3J1S - chains L and H of the 3 polymer chains in the assembly; structure by electron microscopy, 8.50 A resolution (very low resolution: no residue pairs are listed; an interface is given only as per-side residue counts).

== Chain L ==
Name: A20 light chain
Organism: Mus musculus
Notes: fragment: Fab'
Chain sequence (214 residues; numbered 1 to 214; the number before each row is that of its first residue):
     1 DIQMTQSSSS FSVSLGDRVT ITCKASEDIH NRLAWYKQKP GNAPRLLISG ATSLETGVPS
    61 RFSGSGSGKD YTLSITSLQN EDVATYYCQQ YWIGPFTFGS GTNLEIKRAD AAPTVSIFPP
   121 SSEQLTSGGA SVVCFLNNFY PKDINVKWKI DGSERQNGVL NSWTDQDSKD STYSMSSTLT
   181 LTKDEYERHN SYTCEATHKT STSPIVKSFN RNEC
Disulfide bonds: Cys23-Cys88, Cys134-Cys194

== Chain H ==
Name: A20 heavy chain
Organism: Mus musculus
Notes: fragment: Fab'
Chain sequence (218 residues; each row starts with the number of its first residue):
     1 SDVQLQESGP DLVKPSQSLS LTCTVTGYSI TSGYTWHWIR QFPGNKQEWM GYIHFSGYTN
    61 YNPSLKSRVS ITRDTSKNQF FLHLNSVTTE DTATYYCARG DYGYEWFTYW GQGTLVTVSA
   121 AKTTPPSVYP LAPGCGDTTG SSVTLGCLVK GYFPESVTVT WNSGSLSSSV HTFPALLQSG
   181 LYTMSSSVTV PSSTWPSQTV TCSVAHPASS TTVDKKLE
Disulfide bonds: Cys23-Cys97, Cys147-Cys202

== Interface between chain L and chain H ==
At this resolution (8 A) residue pairs are not listed: 53 residues of chain L and 46 of chain H lie at the interface.

== Overview ==
Chain L and chain H form an interface of 53 and 46 residues respectively.
Chain L is A20 light chain and chain H is A20 heavy chain, both from Mus musculus; the structure, Structure of
adeno-associated virus-2 in complex with neutralizing monoclonal antibody A20, was determined by electron
microscopy.
